6YSL - chains A and C of the 7 polymer chains in the assembly; structure by electron microscopy, 3.50 A resolution.

== Chain A ==
Molecule: Motility protein B
Source organism: Bacillus subtilis (strain 168)
Reference sequence: P28612 (MOTB_BACSU); numbering as in UniProt (aligned over 1-261)
Chain sequence (261 residues; each row starts with the number of its first residue):
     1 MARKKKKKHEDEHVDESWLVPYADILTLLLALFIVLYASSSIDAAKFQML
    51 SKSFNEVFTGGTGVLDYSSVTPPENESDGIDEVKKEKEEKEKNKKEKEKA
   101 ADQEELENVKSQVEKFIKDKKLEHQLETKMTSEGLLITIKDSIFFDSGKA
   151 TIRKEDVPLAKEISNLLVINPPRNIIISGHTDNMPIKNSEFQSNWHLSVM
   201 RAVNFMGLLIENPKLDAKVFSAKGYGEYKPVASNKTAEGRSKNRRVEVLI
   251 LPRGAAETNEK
Disordered / not traced: 1-13, 40-261

== Chain C ==
Molecule: Motility protein A
Source organism: Bacillus subtilis (strain 168)
Reference sequence: P28611 (MOTA_BACSU); numbering as in UniProt (aligned over 1-270)
Chain sequence (270 residues; row label = number of the first residue in the row):
     1 MDKTSLIGIILAFVALSVGMVLKGVSFSALANPAAILIIIAGTISAVVIA
    51 FPTKEIKKVPTLFRVLFKENKQLTIEELIPMFSEWAQLARREGLLALEAS
   101 IEDVDDAFLKNGLSMAVDGQSAEFIRDIMTEEVEAMEDRHQAGAAIFTQA
   151 GTYAPTLGVLGAVIGLIAALSHMDNTDELGHAISAAFVATLLGIFTGYVL
   201 WHPFANKLKRKSKQEVKLREVMIEGVLSVLEGQAPKVIEQKLLMYLPAKD
   251 RLKFAEQGEAQNGEKKEEEA
Disordered / not traced: 1, 257-270

== Chain A / chain C interface ==
Contacting residue pairs (4):
  T27(A) - F187(C)
  I34(A) - I183(C)  hydrophobic
  Y37(A) - L179(C)  hydrophobic
  A38(A) - T176(C)
Interface residues without a listed pair, chain C (6 interface residues in all): D174, N175

== In short ==
4 residues of chain A and 6 residues of chain C are in contact.
Here chain A is Motility protein B and chain C is Motility protein A, both from Bacillus subtilis (strain
168). Entry 6YSL (Structure of the flagellar MotAB stator complex from Bacillus subtilis) was determined by
electron microscopy, deposited together with 6YSF.
